8EFB - chains A and B of the 5 polymer chains in the assembly; structure by electron microscopy, 3.20 A resolution.

# Chain A
Protein: Guanine nucleotide-binding protein G(i) subunit alpha-1
From: Homo sapiens
Reference sequence: P63096 (GNAI1_HUMAN); residue numbers follow UniProt; this construct covers 1-354
Sequence (354 residues; numbered 1 to 354; the number before each row is that of its first residue):
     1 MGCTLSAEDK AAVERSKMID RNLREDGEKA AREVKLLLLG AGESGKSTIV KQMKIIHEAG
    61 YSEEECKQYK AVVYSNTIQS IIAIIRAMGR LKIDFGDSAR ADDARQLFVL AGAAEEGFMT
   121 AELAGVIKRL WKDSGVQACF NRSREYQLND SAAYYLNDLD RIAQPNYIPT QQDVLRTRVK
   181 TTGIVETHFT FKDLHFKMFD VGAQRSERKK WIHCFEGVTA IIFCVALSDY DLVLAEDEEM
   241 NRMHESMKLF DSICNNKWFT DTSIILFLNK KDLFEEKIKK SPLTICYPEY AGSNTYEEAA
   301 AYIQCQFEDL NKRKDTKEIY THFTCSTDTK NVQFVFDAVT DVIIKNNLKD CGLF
Disordered / not traced: 1, 56-181
Construct notes: conflict Ala203 (Gly in P63096), Ser326 (Ala in P63096)
Curated features (UniProtKB/Swiss-Prot):
  - region: Lys35 to Thr48 (G1 motif), Asp173 to Thr181 (G2 motif), Phe196 to Gly202, Gln204, Arg205 (G3 motif), Ile265 to Asp272 (G4 motif), Thr324, Cys325, Thr327 to Thr329 (G5 motif)
  - binding site (GTP): Glu43 to Thr48, Ser151, Leu175 to Thr181, Asp200 to Gly202, Gln204, Asn269 to Asp272
  - binding site (Mg(2+)): Ser47, Thr181
  - modified residue: Arg178 (ADP-ribosylarginine), Gln204 (Deamidated glutamine), Cys351 (ADP-ribosylcysteine)
  - lipidation: Gly2 (N-myristoyl glycine), Cys3 (S-palmitoyl cysteine)
  - natural variant: Gly40 (G40C: In NEDHISB; G40R: In NEDHISB), Gly45 (G45D: In NEDHISB), Thr48 (T48I: In NEDHISB; T48K: In NEDHISB), Gln52 (Q52P: In NEDHISB), Ser75 (deletion: In NEDHISB; uncertain significance), Gln172 (deletion: In NEDHISB), Asp173 (D173V: In NEDHISB), Glu186 to Phe189 (deletion: In NEDHISB; uncertain significance), Cys224 (C224Y: In NEDHISB), Lys270 (K270N: In NEDHISB; K270R: In NEDHISB), Asp272 (D272G: In NEDHISB), Val332 (V332E: In NEDHISB; uncertain significance)
  - mutagenesis: Gly42 (G42R: Abolishes switch to an activated conformation and dissociation from beta and gamma subunits upon GTP binding. Abolishes interaction with RGS family members), Glu116 (E116L: Enhances interaction (inactive GDP-bound) with RGS14), Gln147 (Q147L: Enhances interaction (inactive GDP-bound) with RGS14), Glu245 (E245L: Enhances interaction (inactive GDP-bound) with RGS14)

# Chain B
Protein: Guanine nucleotide-binding protein G(I)/G(S)/G(T) subunit beta-1
From: Rattus norvegicus
Reference sequence: P54311 (GBB1_RAT); residue numbers follow UniProt; this construct covers 2-340
Sequence (353 residues; numbered -12 to 340; the number before each row is that of its first residue; numbers below 1 keep their minus sign (Met-12 is residue -12)):
   -12 MHHHHHHHHG SLLQSELDQL RQEAEQLKNQ IRDARKACAD ATLSQITNNI DPVGRIQMRT
    48 RRTLRGHLAK IYAMHWGTDS RLLVSASQDG KLIIWDSYTT NKVHAIPLRS SWVMTCAYAP
   108 SGNYVACGGL DNICSIYNLK TREGNVRVSR ELAGHTGYLS CCRFLDDNQI VTSSGDTTCA
   168 LWDIETGQQT TTFTGHTGDV MSLSLAPDTR LFVSGACDAS AKLWDVREGM CRQTFTGHES
   228 DINAICFFPN GNAFATGSDD ATCRLFDLRA DQELMTYSHD NIICGITSVS FSKSGRLLLA
   288 GYDDFNCNVW DALKADRAGV LAGHDNRVSC LGVTDDGMAV ATGSWDSFLK IWN
Disordered / not traced: -12 to 5
Construct notes: expression tag (-12 to 1)
Curated features (UniProtKB/Swiss-Prot):
  - modified residue: Ser2 (N-acetylserine), His266 (Phosphohistidine)

# Interface between chain A and chain B
Contacting residue pairs (43):
  Val13(A) - Asn88(B)
  Arg15(A) - Val90(B)
  Ser16(A) - Asn88(B)
  Ser16(A) - Lys89(B)  hydrogen bond (side chain-backbone)
  Ile19(A) - Lys89(B)
  Ile19(A) - Ala92(B)  hydrophobic
  Asp20(A) - Lys89(B)  salt bridge
  Leu23(A) - Gly53(B)
  Leu23(A) - Lys78(B)
  Leu23(A) - Ile80(B)  hydrophobic
  Leu23(A) - Lys89(B)
  Asp26(A) - Lys78(B)  salt bridge
  Lys35(A) - Trp99(B)
  Thr182(A) - Asn119(B)  hydrogen bond
  Gly183(A) - Leu117(B)
  Gly183(A) - Asp118(B)
  Gly183(A) - Asn119(B)
  Ile184(A) - Trp99(B)
  Ile184(A) - Leu117(B)  hydrophobic
  Glu186(A) - Ser98(B)
  Phe199(A) - Trp99(B)
  Gln204(A) - Leu117(B)  hydrogen bond (side chain-backbone)
  Arg205(A) - Thr143(B)
  Ser206(A) - Tyr145(B)
  Ser206(A) - Gly162(B)
  Glu207(A) - Asp186(B)  hydrogen bond (backbone-side chain)
  Lys210(A) - Tyr145(B)
  Lys210(A) - Met188(B)
  Lys210(A) - Cys204(B)
  Lys210(A) - Asp228(B)  salt bridge
  Lys210(A) - Asn230(B)  hydrogen bond
  Lys210(A) - Asp246(B)  salt bridge
  Trp211(A) - Leu117(B)  hydrophobic
  His213(A) - Lys57(B)
  His213(A) - Tyr59(B)
  His213(A) - Trp332(B)
  Cys214(A) - Tyr59(B)
  Cys214(A) - Trp99(B)
  Phe215(A) - Trp99(B)  hydrophobic
  Glu216(A) - Lys57(B)  salt bridge
  Glu216(A) - Trp332(B)
  Trp258(A) - Arg314(B)
  Trp258(A) - Trp332(B)  hydrophobic
Also at the interface, not in a pair above, chain A (26 interface residues in all): Ala12, Gly27
Also at the interface, not in a pair above, chain B (28 interface residues in all): Leu55, His91, Met101

# In short
26 residues of chain A and 28 residues of chain B are in contact; the contacts include 5 hydrogen bonds and 5
salt bridges. Polar contacts include Asp20(A)-Lys89(B), Asp26(A)-Lys78(B) and Lys210(A)-Asp228(B).
Here chain A is Guanine nucleotide-binding protein G(i) subunit alpha-1 (Homo sapiens) and chain B is Guanine
nucleotide-binding protein G(I)/G(S)/G(T) subunit beta-1 (Rattus norvegicus). Entry 8EFB (Oliceridine-bound
mu-opioid receptor-Gi complex) was determined by electron microscopy, deposited together with 8EF5, 8EF6,
8EFL, 8EFO and 8EFQ.
